PDB entry 8Y0Q | electron microscopy, 2.44 A resolution | chains H and L of the 6 polymer chains in the assembly

# Chain H
Name: pOA2 VH
Source organism: Sus scrofa
Sequence (123 residues; row label = number of the first residue in the row):
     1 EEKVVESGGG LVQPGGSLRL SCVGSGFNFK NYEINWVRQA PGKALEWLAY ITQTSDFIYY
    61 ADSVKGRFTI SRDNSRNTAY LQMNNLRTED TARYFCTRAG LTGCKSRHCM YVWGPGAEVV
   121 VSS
Cystine bridges: Cys-22/Cys-96, Cys-104/Cys-109

# Chain L
Name: pOA2 VL
Source organism: Sus scrofa
Sequence (109 residues; each row starts with the number of its first residue):
     1 QTVIQEPAMS VSLGGTVTLT CGFISGSVTG TNYPSWFQQT PGQPPRLLIY YANSRPTEVP
    61 SRFSGAISGN KAALTITGAQ AEDEADYFCC LYKTNNNILF GGGTHLTVL
Cystine bridges: Cys-21/Cys-89

# Chain H / chain L interface
Residue-residue contacts (34; chain H residue first):
  Gln-39(H) with Gln-39(L), hydrogen bond; Phe-88(L)
  Ala-44(H) with Phe-88(L), hydrophobic; Gly-101(L); Gly-102(L)
  Leu-45(H) with Pro-45(L), hydrophobic; Phe-100(L)
  Trp-47(H) with Asn-95(L); Asn-96(L); Asn-97(L); Ile-98(L), hydrophobic
  Tyr-59(H) with Asn-95(L)
  Tyr-60(H) with Asn-96(L)
  Ala-61(H) with Asn-96(L)
  Phe-95(H) with Pro-44(L), hydrophobic
  Leu-101(H) with Tyr-50(L), hydrophobic; Pro-56(L), hydrophobic
  Thr-102(H) with Tyr-50(L)
  Gly-103(H) with Tyr-50(L)
  Cys-104(H) with Tyr-50(L), hydrophobic
  Ser-106(H) with Tyr-51(L), hydrogen bond
  Arg-107(H) with Asn-95(L), hydrogen bond (side chain-backbone)
  His-108(H) with Tyr-33(L); Ser-35(L), hydrogen bond (backbone-side chain); Tyr-92(L)
  Cys-109(H) with Leu-47(L)
  Met-110(H) with Phe-37(L); Leu-47(L); Cys-90(L), hydrophobic; Phe-100(L), hydrophobic
  Tyr-111(H) with Glu-58(L), hydrogen bond
  Trp-113(H) with Phe-37(L), hydrophobic; Pro-45(L)
  Gly-114(H) with Pro-44(L)
Other interface residues (no listed pair), chain H (23 interface residues in all): Glu-46, Asp-62, Pro-115

# Summary
23 residues of chain H and 21 residues of chain L are in contact, with 5 hydrogen bonds. Polar pairs include
Gln-39(H)/Gln-39(L), Ser-106(H)/Tyr-51(L) and Arg-107(H)/Asn-95(L).
Chain H is pOA2 VH and chain L is pOA2 VL, both from Sus scrofa; the structure, Complex of FMDV O/18074 and
inter-serotype broadly neutralizing antibodies pOA-2, was determined by electron microscopy together with 8Y0R
from the same study.
